Entry 9EX7 (electron microscopy, 2.91 A resolution); this record covers chains B and C of the 4 polymer chains in the assembly.

[Chain B]
Molecule: Adenine-specific methyltransferase BrxX
From: Escherichia coli
Notes: EC 2.1.1.72
Reference sequence: P0DUF9 (PGLX_ECOHS); residue numbers follow UniProt; this construct covers 1-1205
Amino-acid sequence (1205 residues; each row starts with the number of its first residue):
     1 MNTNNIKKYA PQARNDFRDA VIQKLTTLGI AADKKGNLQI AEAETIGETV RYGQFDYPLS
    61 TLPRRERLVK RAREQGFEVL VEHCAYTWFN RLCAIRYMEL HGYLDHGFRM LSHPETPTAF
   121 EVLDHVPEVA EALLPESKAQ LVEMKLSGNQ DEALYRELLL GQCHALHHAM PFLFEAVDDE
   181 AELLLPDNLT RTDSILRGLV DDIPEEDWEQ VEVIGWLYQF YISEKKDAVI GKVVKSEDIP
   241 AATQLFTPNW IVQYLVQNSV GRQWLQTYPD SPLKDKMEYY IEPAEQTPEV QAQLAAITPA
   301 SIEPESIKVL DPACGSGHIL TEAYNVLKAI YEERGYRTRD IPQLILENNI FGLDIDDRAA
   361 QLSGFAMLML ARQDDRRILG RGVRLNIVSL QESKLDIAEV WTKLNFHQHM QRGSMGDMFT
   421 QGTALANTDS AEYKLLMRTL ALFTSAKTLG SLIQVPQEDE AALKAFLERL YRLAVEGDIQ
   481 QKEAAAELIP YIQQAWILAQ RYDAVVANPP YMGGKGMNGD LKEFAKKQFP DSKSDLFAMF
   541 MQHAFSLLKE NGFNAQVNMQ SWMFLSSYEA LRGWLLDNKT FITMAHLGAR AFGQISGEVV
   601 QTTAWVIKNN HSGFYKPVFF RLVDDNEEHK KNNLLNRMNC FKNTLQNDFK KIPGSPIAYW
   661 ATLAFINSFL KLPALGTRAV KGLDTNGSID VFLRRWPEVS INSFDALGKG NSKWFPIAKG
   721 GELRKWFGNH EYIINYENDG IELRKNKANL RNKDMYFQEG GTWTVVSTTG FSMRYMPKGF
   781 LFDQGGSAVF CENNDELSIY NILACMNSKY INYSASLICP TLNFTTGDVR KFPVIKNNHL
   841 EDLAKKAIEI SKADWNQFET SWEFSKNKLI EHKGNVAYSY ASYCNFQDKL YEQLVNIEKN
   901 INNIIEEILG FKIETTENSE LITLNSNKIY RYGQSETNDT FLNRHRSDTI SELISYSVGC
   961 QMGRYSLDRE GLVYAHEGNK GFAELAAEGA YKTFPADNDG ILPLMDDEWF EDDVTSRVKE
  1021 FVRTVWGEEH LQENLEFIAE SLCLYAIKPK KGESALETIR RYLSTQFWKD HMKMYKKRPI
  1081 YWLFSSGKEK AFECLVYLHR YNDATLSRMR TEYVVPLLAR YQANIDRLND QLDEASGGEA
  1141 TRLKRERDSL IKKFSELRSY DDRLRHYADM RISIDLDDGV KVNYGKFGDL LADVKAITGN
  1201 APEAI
Unresolved in the structure: 407-430
Ion coordination: Mg2+: Asp-997, Asp-999, Ile-1001, Asp-1012, Tyr-1113
Residues lining bound ligands: S-adenosylmethionine (SAM): Tyr-218, Ile-239, Thr-243, Gln-244, Leu-245, Thr-247, Pro-312, Ala-313, Cys-314, Gly-315, Ser-316, His-318, Asp-354, Ile-355, Thr-448, Leu-449, Gly-450, Ser-451, Asn-508, Pro-510, Phe-540
Reported in the primary citation:
  - mutagenesis - Y511A: unchanged stability
  - mutagenesis - Y511A: abolished growth in response to BREX defense

[Chain C]
Molecule: Protein Ocr
From: Escherichia phage T7
Reference sequence: P03775 (OCR_BPT7); residues 1-117 here = UniProt positions 1-117
Amino-acid sequence (117 residues; numbered 1 to 117; the number before each row is that of its first residue):
     1 MAMSNMTYNN VFDHAYEMLK ENIRYDDIRD TDDLHDAIHM AADNAVPHYY ADIFSVMASE
    61 GIDLEFEDSG LMPDTKDVIR ILQARIYEQL TIDLWEDAED LLNEYLEEVE EYEEDEE

[Interface between chain B and chain C]
Contacting residue pairs - 12 pairs, chain B then chain C:
  Glu-598(B) / Asp-100(C)
  Gly-721(B) / Tyr-25(C)  hydrogen bond (backbone-side chain)
  Glu-722(B) / Tyr-25(C)
  Val-766(B) / Arg-24(C)
  Thr-768(B) / Glu-21(C)
  Thr-821(B) / Glu-108(C)  hydrogen bond
  Asn-823(B) / Tyr-112(C)
  Asn-943(B) / Met-1(C)
  Leu-1044(B) / Tyr-49(C)
  Tyr-1045(B) / Tyr-49(C)
  Lys-1088(B) / Asp-74(C)
  Lys-1088(B) / Lys-76(C)
Also at the interface, not in a pair above, chain B (20 interface residues in all): Val-599, Ser-767, Ile-1047, Lys-1048, Pro-1049, Gln-1066, Lys-1069, Lys-1077, Asp-1193
Also at the interface, not in a pair above, chain C (17 interface residues in all): Asp-43, His-48, Tyr-50, Thr-75, Arg-80, Glu-104, Glu-107
From the paper, about this interface:
  - interface residues, chain B: Gly-721(B), Thr-768(B), Thr-821(B), Asn-823(B)

[In short]
Chain B and chain C form an interface of 20 and 17 residues respectively; the contacts include 2 hydrogen
bonds. Polar pairs include Gly-721(B)/Tyr-25(C) and Thr-821(B)/Glu-108(C). Bound to chain B:
S-adenosylmethionine. From the paper: Y511A of chain B abolishes growth in response to BREX defense; interface
residues Gly-721(B), Thr-768(B) and Thr-821(B) among others.
Here chain B is Adenine-specific methyltransferase BrxX (Escherichia coli) and chain C is Protein Ocr
(Escherichia phage T7). Entry 9EX7 (Cryo-EM structure of the E. coli BrxX methyltransferase in complex with
Ocr) was determined by electron microscopy (same publication as 9EWZ and 9EXH).
